5JPO - chains A and E of the 5 polymer chains in the assembly; structure by X-ray diffraction, 2.00 A resolution.

[Chain A]
Name: Elongation factor 1-gamma
Organism: Homo sapiens
UniProtKB: P26641 (EF1G_HUMAN); numbering as in UniProt (aligned over 1-218)
Chain sequence (220 residues; numbered -1 to 218; the number before each row is that of its first residue; numbers below 1 keep their minus sign (Gly-1 is residue -1)):
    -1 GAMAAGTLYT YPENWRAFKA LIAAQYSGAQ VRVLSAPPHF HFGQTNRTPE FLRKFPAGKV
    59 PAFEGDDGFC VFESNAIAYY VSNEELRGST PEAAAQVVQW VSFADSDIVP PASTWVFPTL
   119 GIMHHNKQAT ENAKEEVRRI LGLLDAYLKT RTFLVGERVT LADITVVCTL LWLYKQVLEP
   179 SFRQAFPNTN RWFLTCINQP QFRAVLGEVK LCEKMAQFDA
Unresolved in the structure: -1, 216-218
Differences from the reference sequence: expression tag (-1 to 0)
Curated features (UniProtKB/Swiss-Prot):
  - modified residue: Ala2 (N-acetylalanine), Lys147 (N6-acetyllysine), Lys212 (N6-acetyllysine)

[Chain E]
Name: Elongation factor 1-delta
Organism: Homo sapiens
UniProtKB: P29692 (EF1D_HUMAN); numbering as in UniProt (aligned over 1-30)
Chain sequence (32 residues; row label = number of the first residue in the row; numbers below 1 keep their minus sign (Gly-1 is residue -1)):
    -1 GAMATNFLAH EKIWFDKFKY DDAERRFYEQ MN
Differences from the reference sequence: expression tag (-1 to 0)
Curated features (UniProtKB/Swiss-Prot):
  - modified residue: Ala2 (N-acetylalanine), Lys17 (N6-acetyllysine)

[Interface between chain A and chain E]
Pairs across the interface - 27 pairs, chain A then chain E:
  Tyr9(A) with Phe5(E); His8(E); Glu9(E), hydrogen bond
  Arg14(A) with Glu9(E), salt bridge; Ile11(E)
  Phe40(A) with Asn4(E); His8(E)
  Gly41(A) with Asn4(E)
  Lys57(A) with His8(E)
  Val58(A) with His8(E), hydrogen bond (backbone-side chain)
  Ser104(A) with Lys15(E), hydrogen bond (backbone-side chain)
  Val107(A) with Ile11(E), hydrophobic
  Pro108(A) with Ile11(E), hydrophobic; Trp12(E)
  Ser111(A) with Ile11(E); Phe13(E)
  Thr112(A) with Phe13(E)
  Phe115(A) with Phe5(E), hydrophobic; Ile11(E), hydrophobic; Phe13(E), hydrophobic
  Ile120(A) with Ala2(E); Phe5(E), hydrophobic
  Met121(A) with Leu6(E), hydrophobic; Phe13(E), hydrophobic
  His123(A) with Phe13(E)
  Asn130(A) with Phe16(E)
  Glu134(A) with Phe16(E)
Interface residues without a listed pair, chain A (20 interface residues in all): Trp13, Asn44, Gly56

[Summary]
Chain A and chain E form an interface of 20 and 11 residues respectively, with 3 hydrogen bonds and 1 salt
bridge. Among the polar pairs are Arg14(A)-Glu9(E), Tyr9(A)-Glu9(E) and Val58(A)-His8(E).
Here chain A is Elongation factor 1-gamma and chain E is Elongation factor 1-delta, both from Homo sapiens.
Entry 5JPO (Complex structure of human elongation factor 1B gamma GST-liked domain and delta N-terminal
domain) was determined by X-ray diffraction.
